4QI8 - chain A; structure by X-ray diffraction, 1.10 A resolution.

Chain A:
Protein: Lytic polysaccharide monooxygenase
From: Neurospora crassa
Reference sequence: Q873G1 (Q873G1_NEUCS); residues 1-214 here correspond to UniProt positions 18-231 (UniProt number = residue number + 17)
Amino-acid sequence (214 residues; row label = number of the first residue in the row):
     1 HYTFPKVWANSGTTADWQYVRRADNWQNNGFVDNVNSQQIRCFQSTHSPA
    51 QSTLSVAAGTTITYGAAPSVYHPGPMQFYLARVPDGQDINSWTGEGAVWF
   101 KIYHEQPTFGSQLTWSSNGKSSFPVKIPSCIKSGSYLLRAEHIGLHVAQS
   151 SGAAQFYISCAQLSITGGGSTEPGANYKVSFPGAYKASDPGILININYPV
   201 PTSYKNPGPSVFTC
Cystine bridges: Cys42-Cys160, Cys130-Cys214
Bound ions: Cu ion site 1: His1, His72, Tyr157; Cu ion site 2: Asp33 (shared with 3 residues of chain B)
Reported in the primary citation:
  - Cu ion coordination: His1, Asp33, His72, Tyr157

Overview:
The Cu ion site 1 is built by His1, His72 and Tyr157. From the paper: Cu ion coordination by His1, Asp33 and
His72 among others.
Chain A is Lytic polysaccharide monooxygenase (Neurospora crassa); the structure, Lytic polysaccharide
monooxygenase 9F from Neurospora crassa, NcLPMO9F, was determined by X-ray diffraction, deposited together
with 4QI3, 4QI4, 4QI5, 4QI6 and 4QI7.
